7RHZ - chains A and D of the 4 polymer chains in the assembly; structure by electron microscopy, 4.48 A resolution (low resolution: residue-level contacts below are approximate; hydrogen-bond / salt-bridge calls are withheld).

# Chain A
Molecule: Recombinase cre
Organism: Escherichia phage P1
Reference sequence: P06956 (RECR_BPP1); residue numbers follow UniProt; this construct covers 1-343
Amino-acid sequence (343 residues; numbered 1 to 343; the number before each row is that of its first residue):
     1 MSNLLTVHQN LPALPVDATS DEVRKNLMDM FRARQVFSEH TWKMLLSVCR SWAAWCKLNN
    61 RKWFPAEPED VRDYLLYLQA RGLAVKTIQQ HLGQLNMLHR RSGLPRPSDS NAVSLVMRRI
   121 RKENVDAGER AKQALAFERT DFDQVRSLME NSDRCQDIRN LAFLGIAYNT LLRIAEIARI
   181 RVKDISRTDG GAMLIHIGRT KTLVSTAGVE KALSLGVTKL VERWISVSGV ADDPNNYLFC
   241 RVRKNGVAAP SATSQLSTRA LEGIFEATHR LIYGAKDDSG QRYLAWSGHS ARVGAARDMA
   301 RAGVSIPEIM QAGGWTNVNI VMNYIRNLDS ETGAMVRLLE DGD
Not modelled in the structure: 1-19, 199-207
Construct notes: engineered mutation Ala33 (Asp in P06956), Val36 (Ala in P06956), Ala192 (Arg in P06956)
Reported in the primary citation:
  - conformationally variable residues (order/disorder transition): Arg199 to Ala207
  - mutagenesis - D33A/A36V/R192A: abolished catalytic activity

# Chain D
Molecule: 44-nt DNA strand
Sequence (44 nucleotides; each row starts with the number of its first residue; numbers below 1 keep their minus sign (DC-4 is residue -4)):
    -4 CGGCGATAAC TTCGTATAAT GTATGCTATA CGAAGTTATG CGGC

# How chain A and chain D interact
Residue-residue contacts (31):
  Phe37(A) - DT22(D)
  Ser38(A) - DT22(D)
  Ser38(A) - DA23(D)
  His40(A) - DA23(D)
  His40(A) - DT24(D)
  Thr41(A) - DT22(D)
  Gln89(A) - DT19(D)
  Gln90(A) - DT22(D)
  Gln90(A) - DA23(D)
  Met97(A) - DG20(D)
  Met97(A) - DC21(D)
  Arg100(A) - DC21(D)
  Arg101(A) - DC21(D)
  Arg106(A) - DG20(D)
  Arg121(A) - DA18(D)
  Arg243(A) - DT34(D)
  Lys244(A) - DT34(D)
  Lys244(A) - DG35(D)
  Asn245(A) - DG35(D)
  Arg259(A) - DC26(D)
  Arg259(A) - DG27(D)
  Arg259(A) - DA28(D)
  Lys276(A) - DC26(D)
  Lys276(A) - DG27(D)
  Arg282(A) - DA25(D)
  Arg282(A) - DC26(D)
  Tyr283(A) - DC26(D)
  Leu284(A) - DC26(D)
  Ser287(A) - DC26(D)
  His289(A) - DT24(D)
  His289(A) - DA25(D)
Also at the interface, not in a pair above, chain D (14 interface residues in all): DA33

# Overview
The interface between chain A and chain D involves 21 residues on one side and 14 on the other. From the
paper: D33A/A36V/R192A of chain A abolish catalytic activity; conformational variability at Arg199(A).
Here chain A is Recombinase cre (Escherichia phage P1) and chain D is a 44-nt DNA strand. Entry 7RHZ
(Heterodimer of Cre recombinase mutants D33A/A36V/R192A and R72E/L115D/R119D in complex with loxP DNA) was
determined by electron microscopy together with 7RHX and 7RHY from the same study.
